3G0Q - chains A and B of the 3 polymer chains in the assembly; structure by X-ray diffraction, 2.20 A resolution.

[Chain A]
Name: A/G-specific adenine glycosylase
From: Bacillus Stearothermophilus
Notes: EC 3.2.2.-
UniProtKB: P83847 (P83847_BACST); residues 9-360 here = UniProt positions 9-360
Amino-acid sequence (352 residues; row label = number of the first residue in the row):
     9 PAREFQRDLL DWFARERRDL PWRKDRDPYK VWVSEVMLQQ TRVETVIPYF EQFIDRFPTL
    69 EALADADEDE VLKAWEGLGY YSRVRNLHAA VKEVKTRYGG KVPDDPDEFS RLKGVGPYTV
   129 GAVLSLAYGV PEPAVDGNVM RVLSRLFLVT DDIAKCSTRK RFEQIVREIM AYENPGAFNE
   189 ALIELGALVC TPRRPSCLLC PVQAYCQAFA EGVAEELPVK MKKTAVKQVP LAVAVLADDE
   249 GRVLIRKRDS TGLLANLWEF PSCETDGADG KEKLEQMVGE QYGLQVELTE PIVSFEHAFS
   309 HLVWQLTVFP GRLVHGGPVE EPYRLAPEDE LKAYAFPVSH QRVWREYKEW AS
Not modelled in the structure: 230-233, 288-291
Construct notes: engineered mutation Asp144 (Asn in P83847), Cys164 (Pro in P83847)
Metal / ion sites: Ca2+: Ser118, Val123; 4Fe-4S cluster Fe: Cys198, Cys205, Cys208, Cys214
Residues lining bound ligands: 4Fe-4S cluster (SF4): Arg153, Leu154, Leu193, Val197, Cys198, Pro203, Ser204, Cys205, Cys208, Val210, Gln211, Cys214, Phe217, Ala222
Swiss-Prot annotation at these positions:
  - active site: Glu43 (Proton donor/acceptor)
  - binding site (DNA): Trp30, Arg31, Gln48, Thr49, Leu86 to Tyr88, Tyr126, Glu188, Ser308
  - binding site ([4Fe-4S] cluster): Cys198, Cys205, Cys208, Cys214
  - site: Asp144 (Transition state stabilizer)
  - mutagenesis: Glu43 (E43Q: Loss of catalytic activity), Asp144 (D144N: Loss of catalytic activity)
Reported in the primary citation:
  - binding site for the 11-nt DNA strand (chain B): Gln48, Thr49, Leu86, Tyr88, Ser308
  - binding site for the 11-nt DNA strand: Arg26, Leu28, Trp30, Arg31, Glu43, Leu46, Val51, Tyr126, Asn146, Glu188, Ile191
  - contacts within the chain: Arg26-Glu192 (salt bridge), Asp144-Asn146 (hydrogen bond), Arg31-Glu188 (salt bridge), Arg31-Glu192 (salt bridge)
  - conformationally variable residues (side-chain flip): Asp144, Asn146
  - catalytic residues: Glu43, Tyr126, Asp144, Asn146
  - mutagenesis - E43Q: abolished catalytic activity

[Chain B]
Molecule: 11-nt DNA strand
Sequence (11 nucleotides; numbered 1 to 11; the number before each row is that of its first residue):
     1 AAGACGGGGA C
Modified positions: 8OG (8-oxo-2'-deoxy-guanosine-5'-monophosphate) at position 6

[Interface between chain A and chain B]
Residue-residue contacts (32):
  Gln48(A) with 8OG_6(B), hydrogen bond to the base; DG7(B), hydrogen bond to the base
  Thr49(A) with 8OG_6(B), hydrogen bond to the base
  Arg50(A) with DG7(B), base contact; DG8(B), base contact; DG9(B), hydrogen bond to the base
  Gly85(A) with DG7(B), sugar contact
  Leu86(A) with 8OG_6(B), hydrogen bond to the base
  Gly87(A) with 8OG_6(B), sugar contact; DG7(B), sugar contact
  Tyr88(A) with DC5(B), hydrogen bond to the base; 8OG_6(B), stacking on the base
  Tyr89(A) with 8OG_6(B), hydrogen bond to the phosphate; DG7(B), hydrogen bond to the phosphate
  Arg91(A) with 8OG_6(B), base contact
  Cys164(A) with DA2(B), base contact
  Arg201(A) with DA10(B), hydrogen bond to the phosphate; DC11(B), salt bridge to the phosphate
  Lys235(A) with DA4(B), phosphate contact
  Gly260(A) with DC5(B), phosphate contact
  Leu261(A) with DC5(B), hydrogen bond to the phosphate; 8OG_6(B), phosphate contact
  Leu262(A) with 8OG_6(B), hydrogen bond to the phosphate
  His305(A) with DG7(B), salt bridge to the phosphate
  Phe307(A) with 8OG_6(B), base contact; DG7(B), base contact
  Ser308(A) with 8OG_6(B), hydrogen bond to the base; DG7(B), base contact
  His309(A) with DA4(B), sugar contact; DC5(B), salt bridge to the phosphate
  Pro345(A) with DG7(B), phosphate contact
  Val346(A) with DG7(B), hydrogen bond to the phosphate
Interface residues without a listed pair, chain A (25 interface residues in all): Ser90, Ala306, Leu310, Ser347
Interface residues without a listed pair, chain B (10 interface residues in all): DA1

[Overview]
25 residues of chain A face 10 of chain B across their interface; the contacts include 13 hydrogen bonds, 3
salt bridges and 1 aromatic stacking contact. Polar contacts include Gln48(A)-8OG_6(B), Gln48(A)-DG7(B) and
Thr49(A)-8OG_6(B). Chain A binds 4Fe-4S cluster. From the paper: catalytic residues Glu43(A), Tyr126(A) and
Asp144(A) among others; E43Q of chain A abolishes catalytic activity.
Chain A is A/G-specific adenine glycosylase (Bacillus Stearothermophilus) and chain B is an 11-nt DNA strand;
the structure, Crystal Structure of MutY bound to its inhibitor DNA, was determined by X-ray diffraction.
